7DB9 - chains A and B of the 6 polymer chains in the assembly; structure by X-ray diffraction, 2.85 A resolution.

[Chain A]
Protein: Tubulin alpha-1B chain
Source organism: Sus scrofa
UniProt: Q2XVP4 (TBA1B_PIG); residues 1-451 here = UniProt positions 1-451
Amino-acid sequence (451 residues; row label = number of the first residue in the row):
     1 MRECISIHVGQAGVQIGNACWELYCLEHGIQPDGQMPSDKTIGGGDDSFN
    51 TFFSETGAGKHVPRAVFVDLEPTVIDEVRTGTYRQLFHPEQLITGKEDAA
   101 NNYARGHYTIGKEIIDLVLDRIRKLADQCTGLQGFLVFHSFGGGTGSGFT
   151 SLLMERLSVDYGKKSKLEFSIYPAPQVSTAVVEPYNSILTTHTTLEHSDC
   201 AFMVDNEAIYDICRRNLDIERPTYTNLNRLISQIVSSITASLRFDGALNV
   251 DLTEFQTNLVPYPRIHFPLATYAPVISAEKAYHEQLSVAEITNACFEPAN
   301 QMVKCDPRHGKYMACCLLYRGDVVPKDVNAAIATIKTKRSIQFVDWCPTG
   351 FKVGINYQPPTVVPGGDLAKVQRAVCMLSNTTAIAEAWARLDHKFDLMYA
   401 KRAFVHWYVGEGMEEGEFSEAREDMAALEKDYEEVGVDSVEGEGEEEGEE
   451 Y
Disordered / not traced: 440-451
Bound ions: Ca2+: Asp39, Thr41, Gly44, Glu55
Ligand contacts: GTP (guanosine-5'-triphosphate): Val9, Gly10, Gln11, Ala12, Gln15, Ile16, Asp69, Asp98, Ala99, Ala100, Asn101, Ser140, Gly142, Gly143, Gly144, Thr145, Gly146, Ile171, Pro173, Ala174, Val177, Ser178, Thr179, Glu183, Asn206, Tyr224, Leu227, Asn228, Ile231
Swiss-Prot annotation at these positions:
  - motif: Met1 to Cys4 (MREC motif)
  - active site: Glu254
  - binding site (GTP): Gly10, Gln11, Ala12, Gln15, Glu71, Ala99, Ser140, Gly143, Gly144, Thr145, Gly146, Thr179, Glu183, Asn206, Tyr224, Asn228, Leu252
  - binding site (Mg(2+)): Glu71
  - site: Tyr451 (Involved in polymerization)
  - modified residue: Lys40 (N6,N6,N6-trimethyllysine), Ser48 (Phosphoserine), Ser232 (Phosphoserine), Tyr282 (3'-nitrotyrosine), Arg339 (Omega-N-methylarginine), Ser439 (Phosphoserine), Glu443 (5-glutamyl polyglutamate), Glu445 (5-glutamyl polyglutamate), Tyr451 (3'-nitrotyrosine)
  - cross-link (Glycyl lysine isopeptide (Lys-Gly)): Lys326 (interchain with G-Cter in ubiquitin), Lys370 (interchain with G-Cter in ubiquitin)

[Chain B]
Protein: Tubulin beta chain
Source organism: Sus scrofa
UniProt: A0A287AGU7 (A0A287AGU7_PIG); numbering as in UniProt (aligned over 1-445)
Amino-acid sequence (445 residues; each row starts with the number of its first residue):
     1 MREIVHIQAGQCGNQIGAKFWEVISDEHGIDPTGSYHGDSDLQLERINVY
    51 YNEATGNKYVPRAILVDLEPGTMDSVRSGPFGQIFRPDNFVFGQSGAGNN
   101 WAKGHYTEGAELVDSVLDVVRKESESCDCLQGFQLTHSLGGGTGSGMGTL
   151 LISKIREEYPDRIMNTFSVMPSPKVSDTVVEPYNATLSVHQLVENTDETY
   201 CIDNEALYDICFRTLKLTTPTYGDLNHLVSATMSGVTTCLRFPGQLNADL
   251 RKLAVNMVPFPRLHFFMPGFAPLTSRGSQQYRALTVPELTQQMFDSKNMM
   301 AACDPRHGRYLTVAAIFRGRMSMKEVDEQMLNVQNKNSSYFVEWIPNNVK
   351 TAVCDIPPRGLKMSATFIGNSTAIQELFKRISEQFTAMFRRKAFLHWYTG
   401 EGMDEMEFTEAESNMNDLVSEYQQYQDATADEQGEFEEEEGEDEA
Disordered / not traced: 431-445
Bound ions: Mg2+: Gln11 (together with GDP); Ca2+ near Glu111 (its only coordinating residue here)
Ligand contacts:
  - GDP (guanosine-5'-diphosphate): Gly10, Gln11, Cys12, Gln15, Ile16, Asp67, Asn99, Ser138, Gly140, Gly141, Gly142, Thr143, Gly144, Ser145, Val169, Pro171, Val175, Ser176, Asp177, Glu181, Asn204, Leu207, Tyr222, Leu225, Asn226
  - IC1 (3-[(2,4,6-trimethoxy-phenyl)-methylene]-indolin-2-one): Tyr200, Gly235, Val236, Cys239, Leu240, Leu246, Ala248, Asp249, Lys252, Leu253, Asn256, Met257, Ala314, Ala315, Ile316, Lys350, Thr351, Ala352, Thr366, Ile368

[How chain A and chain B interact]
Pairs across the interface (53):
  Glu71(A) - Asn247(B)  hydrogen bond
  Pro72(A) - Arg2(B)
  Thr73(A) - Arg2(B)
  Thr73(A) - Asn247(B)
  Lys96(A) - Met1(B)
  Lys96(A) - Arg2(B)
  Glu97(A) - Met1(B)
  Glu97(A) - Cys129(B)
  Glu97(A) - Arg251(B)  salt bridge
  Asp98(A) - Lys252(B)  salt bridge
  Ala100(A) - Arg251(B)
  Ala100(A) - Lys252(B)
  Ala100(A) - Val255(B)
  Asn101(A) - Lys252(B)
  Asn101(A) - Asn256(B)  hydrogen bond
  Arg105(A) - Arg251(B)
  Pro175(A) - Asn347(B)
  Ser178(A) - Lys350(B)  hydrogen bond (backbone-side chain)
  Ala180(A) - Asn256(B)
  Ala180(A) - Lys350(B)
  Val181(A) - Asn256(B)  hydrogen bond (backbone-side chain)
  Val181(A) - Ile345(B)  hydrophobic
  Val181(A) - Pro346(B)
  Val181(A) - Asn347(B)
  Glu220(A) - Lys324(B)
  Arg221(A) - Met323(B)  hydrogen bond
  Arg221(A) - Asp327(B)  salt bridge
  Lys394(A) - Asn347(B)  hydrogen bond
  Leu397(A) - Glu343(B)
  Leu397(A) - Trp344(B)
  Leu397(A) - Pro346(B)  hydrophobic
  Leu397(A) - Ala430(B)  hydrophobic
  Met398(A) - Trp344(B)
  Met398(A) - Pro346(B)
  Lys401(A) - Phe260(B)
  Lys401(A) - Trp344(B)
  Lys401(A) - Ala428(B)
  Lys401(A) - Ala430(B)
  Arg402(A) - Phe260(B)
  Ala403(A) - Pro259(B)
  Ala403(A) - Phe260(B)  hydrophobic
  Phe404(A) - Val255(B)
  Phe404(A) - Asn256(B)
  Phe404(A) - Val258(B)
  Phe404(A) - Pro259(B)  hydrogen bond (backbone-backbone)
  Phe404(A) - Ile345(B)  hydrophobic
  His406(A) - Val258(B)  hydrogen bond (side chain-backbone)
  His406(A) - Pro259(B)  hydrogen bond (side chain-backbone)
  His406(A) - Phe260(B)
  His406(A) - Pro261(B)
  Trp407(A) - Ala254(B)
  Trp407(A) - Val255(B)
  Trp407(A) - Val258(B)  hydrogen bond (side chain-backbone)
Interface residues without a listed pair, chain A (27 interface residues in all): Thr179, Val182, Tyr210
Interface residues without a listed pair, chain B (33 interface residues in all): Leu130, Arg162, Asp197, Leu246, Asp249, Met257, Thr312, Ser322, Thr429

[In short]
27 residues of chain A face 33 of chain B across their interface; the contacts include 10 hydrogen bonds and 3
salt bridges. Among the polar pairs are Glu97(A)-Arg251(B), Asp98(A)-Lys252(B) and Arg221(A)-Asp327(B).
Ligands of chain A: GTP. Bound to chain B: GDP and compound IC1.
Here chain A is Tubulin alpha-1B chain and chain B is Tubulin beta chain, both from Sus scrofa. Entry 7DB9
(IC1 in complex with tubulin) was determined by X-ray diffraction.
